4KPF - chains B and G of the 8 polymer chains in the assembly; structure by X-ray diffraction, 3.24 A resolution.

# Chain B
Protein: ParC55
From: Streptococcus pneumoniae
Notes: fragment: ParC55
UniProtKB: P72525 (PARC_STRPN); residue numbers follow UniProt; this construct covers 1-488
Amino-acid sequence (496 residues; row label = number of the first residue in the row):
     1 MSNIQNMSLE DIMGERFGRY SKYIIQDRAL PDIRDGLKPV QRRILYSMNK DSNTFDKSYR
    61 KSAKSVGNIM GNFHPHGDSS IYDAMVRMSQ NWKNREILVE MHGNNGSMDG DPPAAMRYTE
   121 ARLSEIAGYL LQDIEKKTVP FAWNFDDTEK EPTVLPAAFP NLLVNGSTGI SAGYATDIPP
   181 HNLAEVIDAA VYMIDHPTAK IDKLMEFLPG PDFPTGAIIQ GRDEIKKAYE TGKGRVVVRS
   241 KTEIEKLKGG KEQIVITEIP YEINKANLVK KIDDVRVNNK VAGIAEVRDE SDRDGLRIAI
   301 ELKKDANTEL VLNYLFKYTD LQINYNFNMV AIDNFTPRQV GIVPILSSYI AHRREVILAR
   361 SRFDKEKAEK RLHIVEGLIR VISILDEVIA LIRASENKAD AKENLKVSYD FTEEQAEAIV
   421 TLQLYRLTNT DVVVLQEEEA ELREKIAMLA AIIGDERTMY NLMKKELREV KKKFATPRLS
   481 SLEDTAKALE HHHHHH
Unresolved in the structure: 1-2, 485-496
Sequence notes: conflict Thr257 (Ile in P72525); expression tag (489-496)
Ion coordination: Mg2+: Phe316, Lys317, Thr319, Gln322
UniProt features mapped onto this chain:
  - active site: Tyr118 (O-(5'-phospho-DNA)-tyrosine intermediate)
  - site: Lys38 (Interaction with DNA), His74 (Interaction with DNA), His76 (Interaction with DNA), Arg87 (Interaction with DNA), Lys93 (Interaction with DNA), Arg117 (Transition state stabilizer)
From the paper describing this entry:
  - catalytic residues: Tyr118
  - binding site for E-site2: Tyr118
  - binding site for the ligand 1UV: Ser79, Arg117

# Chain G
Molecule: E-site3
Sequence (7 nucleotides; numbered 9 to 15; the number before each row is that of its first residue):
     9 CGTGCAT

# Chain B / chain G interface
Residue-residue contacts - 18 pairs, chain B then chain G:
  Arg28(B) - DC13(G)  phosphate contact
  Arg28(B) - DA14(G)  hydrogen bond to the phosphate
  Lys38(B) - DC13(G)  salt bridge to the phosphate
  Val40(B) - DC13(G)  sugar contact
  Val40(B) - DA14(G)  phosphate contact
  His74(B) - DA14(G)  salt bridge to the phosphate
  His76(B) - DA14(G)  hydrogen bond to the phosphate
  His76(B) - DT15(G)  salt bridge to the phosphate
  Gly77(B) - DT15(G)  hydrogen bond to the phosphate
  Ser80(B) - DA14(G)  base contact
  Ser80(B) - DT15(G)  base contact
  Ala84(B) - DC13(G)  phosphate contact
  Arg87(B) - DG12(G)  salt bridge to the phosphate
  Lys93(B) - DG12(G)  salt bridge to the phosphate
  Thr168(B) - DG12(G)  sugar contact
  Thr168(B) - DC13(G)  phosphate contact
  Ile170(B) - DT11(G)  base contact
  Ile170(B) - DG12(G)  hydrogen bond to the base
Other interface residues (no listed pair), chain B (14 interface residues in all): Gln41, Glu262

# In short
The interface between chain B and chain G involves 14 residues on one side and 5 on the other, with 4 hydrogen
bonds and 5 salt bridges. Polar contacts include Ile170(B)-DG12(G), Arg28(B)-DA14(G) and His76(B)-DA14(G).
From the paper: the catalytic residue Tyr118(B); a binding site for the ligand 1UV at Ser79(B) and Arg117(B).
Here chain B is ParC55 (Streptococcus pneumoniae) and chain G is E-site3. Entry 4KPF (Novel fluoroquinolones
in complex with topoisomerase IV from S. pneumoniae and E-site G-gate) was determined by X-ray diffraction,
deposited together with 4KPE and 3RAD.
